6Y5E - chains D and I of the 11 polymer chains in the assembly; structure by electron microscopy, 3.15 A resolution.

Chain D:
Protein: Histone H2B type 1-K
Organism: Homo sapiens
UniProt: O60814 (H2B1K_HUMAN); residue numbers follow UniProt; this construct covers 33-125
Amino-acid sequence (93 residues; numbered 33 to 125; the number before each row is that of its first residue):
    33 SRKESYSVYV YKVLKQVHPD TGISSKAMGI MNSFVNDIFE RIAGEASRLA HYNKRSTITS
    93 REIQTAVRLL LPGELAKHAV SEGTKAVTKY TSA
Curated features (UniProtKB/Swiss-Prot):
  - modified residue: Lys35 (N6-(2-hydroxyisobutyryl)lysine), Glu36 (PolyADP-ribosyl glutamic acid), Ser37 (Phosphoserine), Lys44 (N6-(2-hydroxyisobutyryl)lysine), Lys47 (N6-(2-hydroxyisobutyryl)lysine), Lys58 (N6,N6-dimethyllysine), Arg80 (Dimethylated arginine), Lys86 (N6,N6,N6-trimethyllysine), Arg87 (Omega-N-methylarginine), Arg93 (Omega-N-methylarginine), Lys109 (N6-(2-hydroxyisobutyryl)lysine), Thr116 (Phosphothreonine), Lys117 (N6-(2-hydroxyisobutyryl)lysine), Lys121 (N6-(2-hydroxyisobutyryl)lysine)
  - glycosylation: Ser113 (O-linked (GlcNAc) serine)
  - cross-link (Glycyl lysine isopeptide (Lys-Gly)): Lys35 (interchain with G-Cter in ubiquitin), Lys121 (interchain with G-Cter in ubiquitin)
Covalently attached groups: pentanedial (PTD) linked to Lys86

Chain I:
Molecule: 153-nt DNA strand
Sequence (153 nucleotides; row label = number of the first residue in the row):
     1 ATCCTGGAGA ATCCCGGTGC CGAGGCCGCT CAATTGGTCG TAGACAGCTC TAGCACCGCT
    61 TAAACGCACG TACGCGCTGT CCCCCGCGTT TTAACCGCCA AGGGGATTAC TCCCTAGTCT
   121 CCAGGCACGT GTCAGATATA TACATCCTGT GAT

Chain D / chain I interface:
Pairs across the interface (14):
  Ser33(D) - DT107(I)  phosphate contact
  Arg34(D) - DC31(I)  sugar contact
  Arg34(D) - DA32(I)  salt bridge to the phosphate
  Tyr43(D) - DG25(I)  hydrogen bond to the phosphate
  Gly54(D) - DG24(I)  phosphate contact
  Ile55(D) - DA23(I)  sugar contact
  Ile55(D) - DG24(I)  hydrogen bond to the phosphate
  Ser56(D) - DA23(I)  phosphate contact
  Ser57(D) - DA23(I)  hydrogen bond to the phosphate
  Arg87(D) - DG43(I)  phosphate contact
  Arg87(D) - DA44(I)  salt bridge to the phosphate
  Ser88(D) - DG43(I)  hydrogen bond to the phosphate
  Thr89(D) - DA42(I)  phosphate contact
  Thr89(D) - DG43(I)  hydrogen bond to the phosphate
Other interface residues (no listed pair), chain D (12 interface residues in all): Glu36, Lys86

In short:
12 residues of chain D face 9 of chain I across their interface, with 5 hydrogen bonds and 2 salt bridges.
Among the polar pairs are Tyr43(D)-DG25(I), Ile55(D)-DG24(I) and Ser57(D)-DA23(I). Pentanedial is covalently
linked to Lys86(D).
Chain D is Histone H2B type 1-K (Homo sapiens) and chain I is a 153-nt DNA strand; the structure, Structure of
human cGAS (K394E) bound to the nucleosome (focused refinement of cGAS-NCP subcomplex), was determined by
electron microscopy (same publication as 6Y5D).
